4ZNS - chains A and B of the 4 polymer chains in the assembly; structure by X-ray diffraction, 1.86 A resolution.

== Chain A (and B) ==
Name: Estrogen receptor
Organism: Homo sapiens
Notes: fragment: ligand-binding domain; chain B of this document is another copy of the same molecule, construct and numbering; everything in this record applies to it too
UniProtKB: P03372 (ESR1_HUMAN); numbering as in UniProt (aligned over 301-559)
Amino-acid sequence (259 residues; row label = number of the first residue in the row):
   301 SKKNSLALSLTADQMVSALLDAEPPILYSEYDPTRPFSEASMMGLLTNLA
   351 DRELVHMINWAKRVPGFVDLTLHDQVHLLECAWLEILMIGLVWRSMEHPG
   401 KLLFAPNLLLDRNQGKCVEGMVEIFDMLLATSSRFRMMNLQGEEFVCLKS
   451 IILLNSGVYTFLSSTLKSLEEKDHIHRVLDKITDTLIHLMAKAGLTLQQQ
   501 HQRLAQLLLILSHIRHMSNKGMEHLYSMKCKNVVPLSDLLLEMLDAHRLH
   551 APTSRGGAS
Unresolved in the structure: 301-305, 332-335, 463-471, 530-531, 552-559 (chain B: 301-305, 462-466, 530-532, 550-559)
Construct notes: engineered mutation Ser-537 (Tyr in P03372)
Small-molecule neighbours: OFB (3-fluorophenyl (1S,2R,4S)-5,6-bis(4-hydroxyphenyl)-7-oxabicyclo[2.2.1]hept-5-ene-2-sulfonate): Met-343, Leu-346, Thr-347, Ala-350, Glu-353, Leu-384, Leu-387, Met-388, Leu-391, Arg-394, Phe-404, Val-418, Glu-419, Gly-420, Met-421, Ile-424, Phe-425, Leu-428, Gly-521, His-524, Leu-525, Met-528, Leu-540

== How chain A and chain B interact ==
Pairs across the interface (63):
  Met-427(A) / Thr-460(B)
  Ala-430(A) / Tyr-459(B)
  Arg-434(A) / Tyr-459(B)  hydrogen bond
  Arg-434(A) / His-476(B)
  Ile-451(A) / Leu-509(B)  hydrophobic
  Asn-455(A) / Leu-509(B)
  Asn-455(A) / His-513(B)  hydrogen bond (backbone-side chain)
  Ser-456(A) / His-513(B)
  Val-458(A) / His-513(B)
  Tyr-459(A) / Arg-434(B)  hydrogen bond
  Tyr-459(A) / Ile-510(B)
  Tyr-459(A) / His-513(B)
  Asp-480(A) / Gln-502(B)
  Asp-480(A) / Gln-506(B)  hydrogen bond
  Thr-483(A) / His-501(B)
  Thr-483(A) / Ala-505(B)
  Asp-484(A) / Gln-498(B)  hydrogen bond
  Asp-484(A) / Gln-502(B)  hydrogen bond
  Ile-487(A) / His-501(B)
  Leu-497(A) / Leu-497(B)  hydrophobic
  Gln-498(A) / Asp-484(B)  hydrogen bond
  His-501(A) / Thr-483(B)
  His-501(A) / Asp-484(B)  salt bridge
  His-501(A) / Ile-487(B)
  His-501(A) / His-501(B)
  His-501(A) / Leu-504(B)
  Gln-502(A) / Asp-480(B)
  Gln-502(A) / Asp-484(B)  hydrogen bond
  Leu-504(A) / His-501(B)
  Ala-505(A) / Thr-483(B)
  Ala-505(A) / Leu-508(B)  hydrophobic
  Gln-506(A) / Asp-480(B)  hydrogen bond
  Leu-508(A) / Ala-505(B)  hydrophobic
  Leu-509(A) / Ile-451(B)  hydrophobic
  Leu-509(A) / Asn-455(B)
  Leu-509(A) / Leu-511(B)  hydrophobic
  Ile-510(A) / Tyr-459(B)
  Leu-511(A) / Ser-512(B)
  Ser-512(A) / Leu-511(B)
  Ser-512(A) / Ser-512(B)  hydrogen bond (backbone-side chain)
  Ser-512(A) / Arg-515(B)  hydrogen bond
  His-513(A) / Asn-455(B)  hydrogen bond (side chain-backbone)
  His-513(A) / Ser-456(B)
  His-513(A) / Val-458(B)
  His-513(A) / Tyr-459(B)
  Arg-515(A) / Ser-512(B)  hydrogen bond
  Arg-515(A) / His-513(B)  hydrogen bond
  Arg-515(A) / His-516(B)
  His-516(A) / Arg-515(B)
  His-516(A) / Asn-519(B)  hydrogen bond
  Asn-519(A) / His-516(B)  hydrogen bond
  Asn-519(A) / Asn-519(B)  hydrogen bond
  Lys-520(A) / Tyr-526(B)  hydrogen bond
  Glu-523(A) / Glu-523(B)
  Glu-523(A) / Tyr-526(B)  hydrogen bond
  Glu-523(A) / Leu-549(B)
  Tyr-526(A) / Lys-520(B)
  Tyr-526(A) / Glu-523(B)  hydrogen bond
  His-547(A) / Lys-520(B)
  His-550(A) / Glu-423(B)
  His-550(A) / His-524(B)  hydrogen bond (backbone-side chain)
  Ala-551(A) / Glu-523(B)
  Ala-551(A) / His-524(B)  hydrogen bond (backbone-side chain)
Interface residues without a listed pair, chain A (40 interface residues in all): Met-437, Gly-457, Thr-460, His-476, Leu-479, Gln-500
Interface residues without a listed pair, chain B (38 interface residues in all): Met-427, Ala-430, Lys-472, Leu-479

== Overview ==
40 residues of chain A face 38 of chain B across their interface; the contacts include 22 hydrogen bonds and 1
salt bridge. Polar pairs include His-501(A)/Asp-484(B), Arg-434(A)/Tyr-459(B) and Asn-455(A)/His-513(B). Bound
to chain A: compound OFB.
Chain A and chain B are both Estrogen receptor (Homo sapiens); the structure, Crystal Structure of the
ER-alpha Ligand-binding Domain (Y537S) in complex with a 3-Fluoro-substituted OBHS derivative, was determined
by X-ray diffraction (same publication as 4ZN7, 4ZNH, 4ZNT, 4ZNU, 4ZNV, 4ZNW and 50 further entries).
